Entry 7JZZ (electron microscopy, 3.20 A resolution); this record covers chains A and M of the 12 polymer chains in the assembly.

== Chain A ==
Protein: CRISPR-associated protein Csy1
Source organism: Pseudomonas aeruginosa
Reference sequence: Q02ML9 (CSY1_PSEAB); residues 1-434 here = UniProt positions 1-434
Amino-acid sequence (434 residues; row label = number of the first residue in the row):
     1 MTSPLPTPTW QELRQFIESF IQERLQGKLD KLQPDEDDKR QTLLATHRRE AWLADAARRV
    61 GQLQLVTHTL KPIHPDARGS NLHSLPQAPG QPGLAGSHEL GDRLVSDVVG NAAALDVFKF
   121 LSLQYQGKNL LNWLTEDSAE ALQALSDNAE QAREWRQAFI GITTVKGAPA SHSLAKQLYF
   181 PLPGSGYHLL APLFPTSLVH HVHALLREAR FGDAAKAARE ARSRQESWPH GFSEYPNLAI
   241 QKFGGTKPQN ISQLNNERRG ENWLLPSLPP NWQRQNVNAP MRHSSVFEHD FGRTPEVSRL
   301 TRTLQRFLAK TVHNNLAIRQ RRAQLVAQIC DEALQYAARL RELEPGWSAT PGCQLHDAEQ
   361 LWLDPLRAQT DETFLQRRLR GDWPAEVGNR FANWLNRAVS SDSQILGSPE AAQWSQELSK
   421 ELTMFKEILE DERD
Disordered / not traced: 1-7

== Chain M ==
Molecule: 61-nt RNA strand
Source organism: Pseudomonas aeruginosa
Sequence (61 nucleotides; row label = number of the first residue in the row):
     1 CUAAGAAAUU CACGGCGGGC UUGAUGUCCG CGUCUACCUG AUUCACUGCC GUAUAGGCAG
    61 C
Sequence notes: conflict A41 (G1458 in 313291946), A53 (G1446 in 313291946)

== Interface between chain A and chain M ==
Pairs across the interface (17; chain A residue first):
  Ile-73(A) / A3(M)  base contact
  Ser-173(A) / A4(M)  base contact
  Ser-173(A) / G5(M)  hydrogen bond to the base
  Leu-174(A) / G5(M)  base contact
  Ala-175(A) / A4(M)  hydrogen bond to the base
  Lys-176(A) / A3(M)  phosphate contact
  Lys-176(A) / A4(M)  phosphate contact
  Lys-176(A) / G5(M)  base contact
  Gln-177(A) / A4(M)  hydrogen bond to the base
  Leu-178(A) / U2(M)  phosphate contact
  Leu-178(A) / A3(M)  sugar contact
  Leu-178(A) / A4(M)  sugar contact
  Tyr-179(A) / C1(M)  stacking on the base
  Tyr-179(A) / U2(M)  hydrogen bond to the phosphate
  Tyr-187(A) / C1(M)  base contact
  Pro-192(A) / A3(M)  base contact
  Leu-193(A) / A3(M)  hydrogen bond to the base
Other interface residues (no listed pair), chain A (13 interface residues in all): Phe-194, Pro-195
Other interface residues (no listed pair), chain M (6 interface residues in all): A6

== In short ==
13 residues of chain A and 6 residues of chain M are in contact; the contacts include 5 hydrogen bonds and 1
aromatic stacking contact. Polar pairs include Ser-173(A)/G5(M), Ala-175(A)/A4(M) and Gln-177(A)/A4(M).
Here chain A is CRISPR-associated protein Csy1 and chain M is a 61-nt RNA strand, both from Pseudomonas
aeruginosa. Entry 7JZZ (Cryo-EM structure of CRISPR-Cas surveillance complex with AcrIF14) was determined by
electron microscopy together with 7JZW and 7JZX from the same study.
